PDB entry 7LSY | electron microscopy, 8.40 A resolution (very low resolution: no residue pairs are listed; an interface is given only as per-side residue counts) | chains J and K of the 17 polymer chains in the assembly

# Chain J
Protein: X-ray repair cross-complementing protein 6
Source organism: Homo sapiens
Notes: EC 3.6.4.-, 4.2.99.-
UniProtKB: P12956 (XRCC6_HUMAN); residues 1-600 here = UniProt positions 1-600
Amino-acid sequence (600 residues; row label = number of the first residue in the row):
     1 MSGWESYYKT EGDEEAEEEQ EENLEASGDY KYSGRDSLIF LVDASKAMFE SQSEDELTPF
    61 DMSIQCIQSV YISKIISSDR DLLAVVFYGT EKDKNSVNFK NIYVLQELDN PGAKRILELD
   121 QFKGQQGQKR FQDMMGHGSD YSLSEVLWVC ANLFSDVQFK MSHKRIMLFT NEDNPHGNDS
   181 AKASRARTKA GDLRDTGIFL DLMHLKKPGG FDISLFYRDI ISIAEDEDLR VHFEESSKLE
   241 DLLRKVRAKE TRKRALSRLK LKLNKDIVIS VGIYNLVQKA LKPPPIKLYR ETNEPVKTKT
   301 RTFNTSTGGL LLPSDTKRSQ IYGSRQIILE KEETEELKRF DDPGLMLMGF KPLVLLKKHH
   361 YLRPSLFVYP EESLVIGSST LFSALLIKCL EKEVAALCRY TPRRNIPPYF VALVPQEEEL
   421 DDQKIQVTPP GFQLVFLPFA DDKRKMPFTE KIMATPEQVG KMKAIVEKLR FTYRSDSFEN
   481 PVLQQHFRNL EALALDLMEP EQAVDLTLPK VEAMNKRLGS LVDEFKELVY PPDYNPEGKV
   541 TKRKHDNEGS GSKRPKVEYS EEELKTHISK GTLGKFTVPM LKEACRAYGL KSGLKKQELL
Not modelled in the structure: 1-29, 223-230, 535-600
Curated features (UniProtKB/Swiss-Prot):
  - region: V578 to E583 (Interaction with BAX)
  - active site: K31 (Schiff-base intermediate with DNA)
  - modified residue: S2 (N-acetylserine), S6 (Phosphoserine), S27 (Phosphoserine), K31 (N6-acetyllysine), S51 (Phosphoserine), S306 (Phosphoserine), K317 (N6-acetyllysine), K331 (N6-acetyllysine), K338 (N6-acetyllysine), T455 (Phosphothreonine), K461 (N6-acetyllysine), S477 (Phosphoserine), S520 (Phosphoserine), K539 (N6-acetyllysine), K542 (N6-acetyllysine), K544 (N6-acetyllysine), S550 (Phosphoserine), K553 (N6-acetyllysine), K556 (N6-acetyllysine), S560 (Phosphoserine) and 1 more in UniProt
  - cross-link (Glycyl lysine isopeptide (Lys-Gly)): K287 (interchain with G-Cter in SUMO2), K317 (interchain with G-Cter in SUMO2), K556 (interchain with G-Cter in SUMO2)
  - mutagenesis: K31 (K31A: Diminishes the ability to form a Schiff base. Abolishes adduct formation; when associated with A-160 and A-164), K160 (K160A: Abolishes adduct formation; when associated with A-31 and A-160), K164 (K164A: Abolishes adduct formation; when associated with A-31 and A-164), K539 (K539Q: Complete loss of suppression of BAX-induced apoptosis; K539R: No effect on suppression of BAX-induced apoptosis), K542 (K542Q: Complete loss of suppression of BAX-induced apoptosis; K542R: No effect on suppression of BAX-induced apoptosis), K544 (K544R: No effect on suppression of BAX-induced apoptosis), K553 (K553Q: Partial loss of suppression of BAX-induced apoptosis; K553R: No effect on suppression of BAX-induced apoptosis), K556 (K556R: No effect on suppression of BAX-induced apoptosis), K570 (K570R: Loss of methylation; loss of anti-apoptotic activity; no effect on XRCC5 stabilization)

# Chain K
Protein: X-ray repair cross-complementing protein 5
Source organism: Homo sapiens
Notes: EC 3.6.4.-
UniProtKB: P13010 (XRCC5_HUMAN); residue numbers follow UniProt; this construct covers 1-732
Amino-acid sequence (732 residues; row label = number of the first residue in the row):
     1 MVRSGNKAAV VLCMDVGFTM SNSIPGIESP FEQAKKVITM FVQRQVFAEN KDEIALVLFG
    61 TDGTDNPLSG GDQYQNITVH RHLMLPDFDL LEDIESKIQP GSQQADFLDA LIVSMDVIQH
   121 ETIGKKFEKR HIEIFTDLSS RFSKSQLDII IHSLKKCDIS LQFFLPFSLG KEDGSGDRGD
   181 GPFRLGGHGP SFPLKGITEQ QKEGLEIVKM VMISLEGEDG LDEIYSFSES LRKLCVFKKI
   241 ERHSIHWPCR LTIGSNLSIR IAAYKSILQE RVKKTWTVVD AKTLKKEDIQ KETVYCLNDD
   301 DETEVLKEDI IQGFRYGSDI VPFSKVDEEQ MKYKSEGKCF SVLGFCKSSQ VQRRFFMGNQ
   361 VLKVFAARDD EAAAVALSSL IHALDDLDMV AIVRYAYDKR ANPQVGVAFP HIKHNYECLV
   421 YVQLPFMEDL RQYMFSSLKN SKKYAPTEAQ LNAVDALIDS MSLAKKDEKT DTLEDLFPTT
   481 KIPNPRFQRL FQCLLHRALH PREPLPPIQQ HIWNMLNPPA EVTTKSQIPL SKIKTLFPLI
   541 EAKKKDQVTA QEIFQDNHED GPTAKKLKTE QGGAHFSVSS LAEGSVTSVG SVNPAENFRV
   601 LVKQKKASFE EASNQLINHI EQFLDTNETP YFMKSIDCIR AFREEAIKFS EEQRFNNFLK
   661 ALQEKVEIKQ LNHFWEIVVQ DGITLITKEE ASGSSVTAEE AKKFLAPKDK PSGDTAAVFE
   721 EGGDVDDLLD MI
Not modelled in the structure: 1-5, 171-195, 542-732
Curated features (UniProtKB/Swiss-Prot):
  - region: L138 to L165 (Leucine-zipper)
  - motif: E720 to L728 (EEXXXDL motif)
  - modified residue: K144 (N6-acetyllysine), S255 (Phosphoserine), S258 (Phosphoserine), K265 (N6-acetyllysine), S318 (Phosphoserine), K332 (N6-acetyllysine), T535 (Phosphothreonine), S577 (Phosphoserine), S579 (Phosphoserine), S580 (Phosphoserine), K660 (N6-acetyllysine), K665 (N6-acetyllysine), T715 (Phosphothreonine)
  - cross-link (Glycyl lysine isopeptide (Lys-Gly)): K195 (interchain with G-Cter in SUMO2), K532 (interchain with G-Cter in SUMO2), K534 (interchain with G-Cter in SUMO2), K566 (interchain with G-Cter in SUMO2), K568 (interchain with G-Cter in SUMO2), K669 (interchain with G-Cter in SUMO2), K688 (interchain with G-Cter in SUMO2)
  - mutagenesis: E720 to E721 (Abolishes interaction with PRKDC and its recruitment to sites of DNA damage), D726 to D727 (Abolishes interaction with PRKDC and its recruitment to sites of DNA damage)

# Interface between chain J and chain K
At this resolution (8 A) residue pairs are not listed: 176 residues of chain J and 181 of chain K lie at the interface.

# Summary
176 residues of chain J face 181 of chain K across their interface. UniProt lists active-site residue K31(J)
and 9 mutagenesis sites on chain J; 4 mutagenesis sites on chain K.
Here chain J is X-ray repair cross-complementing protein 6 and chain K is X-ray repair cross-complementing
protein 5, both from Homo sapiens. Entry 7LSY (NHEJ Short-range synaptic complex) was determined by electron
microscopy, deposited together with 7LT3.
